Entry 3J96 (electron microscopy, 7.60 A resolution (low resolution: residue-level contacts below are approximate; hydrogen-bond / salt-bridge calls are withheld)); this record covers chains B and I of the 13 polymer chains in the assembly.

Chain B:
Molecule: Vesicle-fusing ATPase
Organism: Cricetulus griseus
Notes: EC 3.6.4.6
Reference sequence: P18708 (NSF_CRIGR); numbering as in UniProt (aligned over 1-744)
Chain sequence (747 residues; row label = number of the first residue in the row; numbers below 1 keep their minus sign (Gly-2 is residue -2)):
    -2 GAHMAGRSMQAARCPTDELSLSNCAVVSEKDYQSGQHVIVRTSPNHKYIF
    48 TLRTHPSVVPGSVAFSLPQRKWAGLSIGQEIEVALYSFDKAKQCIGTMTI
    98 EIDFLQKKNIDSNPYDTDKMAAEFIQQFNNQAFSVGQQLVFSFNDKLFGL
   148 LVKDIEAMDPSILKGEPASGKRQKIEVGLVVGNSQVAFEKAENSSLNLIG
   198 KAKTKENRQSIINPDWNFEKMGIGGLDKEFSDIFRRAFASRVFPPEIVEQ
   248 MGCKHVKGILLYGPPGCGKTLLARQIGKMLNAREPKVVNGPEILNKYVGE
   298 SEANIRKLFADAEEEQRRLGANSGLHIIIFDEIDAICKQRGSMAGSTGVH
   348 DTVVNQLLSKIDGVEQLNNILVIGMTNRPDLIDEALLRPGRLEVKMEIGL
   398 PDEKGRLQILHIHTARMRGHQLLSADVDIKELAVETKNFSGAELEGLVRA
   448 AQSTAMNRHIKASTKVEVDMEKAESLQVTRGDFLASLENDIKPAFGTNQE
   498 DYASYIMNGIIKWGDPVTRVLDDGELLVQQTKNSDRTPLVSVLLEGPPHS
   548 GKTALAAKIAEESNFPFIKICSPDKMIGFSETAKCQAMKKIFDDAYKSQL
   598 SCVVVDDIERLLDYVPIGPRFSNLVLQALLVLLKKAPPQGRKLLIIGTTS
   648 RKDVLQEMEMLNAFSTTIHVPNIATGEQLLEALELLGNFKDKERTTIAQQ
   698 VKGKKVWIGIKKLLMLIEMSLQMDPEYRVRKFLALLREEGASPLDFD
Not modelled in the structure: -2 to 0, 156-168, 202-216, 331-346, 458-478, 738-744
Sequence notes: expression tag (-2 to 0)
Swiss-Prot annotation at these positions:
  - binding site (ATP): Asn505 to Trp510, Pro545 to Leu552
  - binding site (Mg(2+)): Thr550
  - modified residue: Lys105 (N6-acetyllysine), Ser207 (Phosphoserine), Tyr259 (Phosphotyrosine), Ser569 (Phosphoserine)

Chain I:
Molecule: Alpha-soluble NSF attachment protein
Organism: Rattus norvegicus
Reference sequence: P54921 (SNAA_RAT); numbering as in UniProt (aligned over 1-295)
Chain sequence (297 residues; each row starts with the number of its first residue; numbers below 1 keep their minus sign (Gly-1 is residue -1)):
    -1 GSMDTSGKQAEAMALLAEAERKVKNSQSFFSGLFGGSSKIEEACEIYARA
    49 ANMFKMAKNWSAAGNAFCQAAQLHLQLQSKHDAATCFVDAGNAFKKADPQ
    99 EAINCLMRAIEIYTDMGRFTIAAKHHISIAEIYETELVDVEKAIAHYEQS
   149 ADYYKGEESNSSANKCLLKVAGYAAQLEQYQKAIDIYEQVGTSAMDSPLL
   199 KYSAKDYFFKAALCHFCIDMLNAKLAVQKYEELFPAFSDSRECKLMKKLL
   249 EAHEEQNVDSYTESVKEYDSISRLDQWLTTMLLRIKKTIQGDEEDLR
Not modelled in the structure: -1 to 7, 294-295
Sequence notes: expression tag (-1 to 0)
Reported in the primary citation:
  - mutagenesis - D217A/E249K/E252K/E253K: decreased catalytic activity on SNARE complex disassembly
  - mutagenesis - K122E/K163E: abolished catalytic activity
  - mutagenesis - K203E/R239E: decreased catalytic activity

How chain B and chain I interact:
Contacting residue pairs (15; chain B residue first):
  Arg10(B) with Asp217(I); Asp290(I)
  Leu64(B) with Asp217(I)
  Arg67(B) with Asp217(I); Met218(I); Leu219(I)
  Lys68(B) with Glu252(I)
  Leu72(B) with Met218(I)
  Ser73(B) with Met218(I); Asn220(I)
  Ile74(B) with Phe214(I); Asp217(I); Met218(I)
  Lys105(B) with Glu253(I); Asn255(I)
Interface residues without a listed pair, chain B (9 interface residues in all): Lys104
Interface residues without a listed pair, chain I (10 interface residues in all): Ile216

Overview:
The interface between chain B and chain I involves 9 residues on one side and 10 on the other. UniProt lists
14 ATP-binding residues and Mg2+-binding residue Thr550(B) on chain B. The paper reports that
D217A/E249K/E252K/E253K of chain I reduce catalytic activity on SNARE complex disassembly; K122E/K163E of
chain I abolish catalytic activity.
Chain B is Vesicle-fusing ATPase (Cricetulus griseus) and chain I is Alpha-soluble NSF attachment protein
(Rattus norvegicus); the structure, Structure of 20S supercomplex, was determined by electron microscopy
together with 3J94, 3J95, 3J97, 3J98 and 3J99 from the same study.
